PDB entry 3O4K | X-ray diffraction, 2.11 A resolution | chains C and D of the 4 polymer chains in the assembly

[Chain C (and D)]
Name: Peptidoglycan recognition protein 1
From: Camelus dromedarius
Notes: chain D of this document is another copy of the same molecule, construct and numbering; everything in this record applies to it too
Reference sequence: Q9GK12 (PGRP1_CAMDR); residues 1-171 here correspond to UniProt positions 23-193 (UniProt number = residue number + 22)
Amino-acid sequence (171 residues; numbered 1 to 171; the number before each row is that of its first residue):
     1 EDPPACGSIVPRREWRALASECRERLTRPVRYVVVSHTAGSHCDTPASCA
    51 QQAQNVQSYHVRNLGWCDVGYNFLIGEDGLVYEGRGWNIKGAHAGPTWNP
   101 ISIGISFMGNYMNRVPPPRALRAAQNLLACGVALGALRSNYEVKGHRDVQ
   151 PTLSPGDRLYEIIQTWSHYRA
Disulfides: Cys-22/Cys-67, Cys-43/Cys-49
Residues lining bound ligands: Lipoteichoic acid (LTC; (2S)-1-({3-O-[2-(acetylamino)-4-amino-2,4,6-trideoxy-beta-D-galactopyranosyl]-alpha-D-glucopyranosyl}oxy)-3-(heptanoyloxy)propan-2-yl (7Z)-pentadec-7-enoate): Glu-24, Asn-63, Leu-64, Gly-65, Trp-66, Cys-67, Lys-90, Ala-92, His-93, Ala-94, Gly-95, Pro-96, Asn-99, His-146, Gln-150
From the paper describing this entry:
  - binding site for Lipoteichoic acid: Cys-67
  - self-association interface (contacts with another copy of this molecule): Pro-96, Pro-151

[Chain C / chain D interface]
Residue-residue contacts (26; chain C residue first):
  Ala-39(C) / Leu-153(D)
  Tyr-59(C) / Arg-147(D)  hydrogen bond (side chain-backbone)
  Tyr-59(C) / Gln-150(D)  hydrogen bond (side chain-backbone)
  Tyr-59(C) / Pro-151(D)
  Tyr-59(C) / Thr-152(D)  hydrogen bond (side chain-backbone)
  His-60(C) / Pro-151(D)
  Leu-64(C) / Arg-147(D)
  Leu-64(C) / Asp-148(D)
  Leu-64(C) / Val-149(D)
  Leu-64(C) / Gln-150(D)
  Leu-64(C) / Pro-151(D)
  Trp-66(C) / Pro-151(D)
  Pro-96(C) / Pro-96(D)
  Arg-147(C) / Tyr-59(D)  hydrogen bond (backbone-side chain)
  Arg-147(C) / Leu-64(D)
  Asp-148(C) / Leu-64(D)
  Val-149(C) / Leu-64(D)
  Gln-150(C) / Tyr-59(D)  hydrogen bond (backbone-side chain)
  Gln-150(C) / Leu-64(D)
  Pro-151(C) / Tyr-59(D)
  Pro-151(C) / His-60(D)
  Pro-151(C) / Leu-64(D)
  Pro-151(C) / Trp-66(D)
  Thr-152(C) / Tyr-59(D)
  Leu-153(C) / Ala-39(D)
  Leu-153(C) / Asn-110(D)
Also at the interface, not in a pair above, chain C (15 interface residues in all): Asn-63, Asn-110
Also at the interface, not in a pair above, chain D (15 interface residues in all): Asn-63

[Summary]
The chain C/chain D interface involves 15 residues from each chain; the contacts include 5 hydrogen bonds.
Polar pairs include Tyr-59(C)/Arg-147(D), Tyr-59(C)/Gln-150(D) and Tyr-59(C)/Thr-152(D). Bound to chain C:
Lipoteichoic acid. From the paper: a binding site for Lipoteichoic acid at Cys-67(C); a self-association
interface involving Pro-96(C) and Pro-151(C).
Both chains are Peptidoglycan recognition protein 1 (Camelus dromedarius). Entry 3O4K (Crystal structure of
the complex of peptidoglycan recognition protein (PGRP-S) and lipoteichoic acid at 2.1 A ...) was determined
by X-ray diffraction, deposited together with 3RT4.
